7ARC - chains C and D of the 16 polymer chains in the assembly; structure by electron microscopy, 2.88 A resolution.

# Chain C
Name: ND9
From: Polytomella sp. Pringsheim 198.80
Amino-acid sequence (217 residues; row label = number of the first residue in the row):
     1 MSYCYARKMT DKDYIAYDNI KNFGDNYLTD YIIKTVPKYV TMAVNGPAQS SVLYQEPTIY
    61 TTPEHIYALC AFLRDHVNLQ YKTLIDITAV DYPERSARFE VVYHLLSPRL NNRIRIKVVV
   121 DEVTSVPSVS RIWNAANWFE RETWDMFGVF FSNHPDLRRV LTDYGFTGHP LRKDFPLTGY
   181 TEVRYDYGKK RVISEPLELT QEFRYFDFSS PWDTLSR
Not modelled in the structure: 1

# Chain D
Name: ND7
From: Polytomella sp. Pringsheim 198.80
Amino-acid sequence (395 residues; each row starts with the number of its first residue):
     1 MKPLTPSKVS NFTINFGPQH PAAHGVLRLV LEMDGEIIKR ADPHIGLLHR GTEKLLEYKT
    61 YNQGIPYFDR LDYVSMMCME HSYVLAIEQL LNVAVPLRGQ YIRVLFSEIT RIMNHILAIT
   121 CHSMDVGALT PFLWAFEERE KLFEFYERVS GARMHAAYFR VGGVAQDLPI GLLRDIYDWS
   181 RQFASRVDEM EELLTGNRIW KERTIDVGLV TAQQAWDWGC SGPILRGSGI DWDLRKNQPY
   241 DVYGRMDFNV PIAGHGDCYD RYLVRVQEMR ESLRIIYQCL NEMPDGLYKT PDQKVSPPSR
   301 GQMKQSMESL IHHFKLFSEG YHVPAGETYR AVEAPKGEFG VYLVSRGGNR PYRCKIRSPG
   361 YAHLQMLDMV AKGAMLADVV TIIGTLDVVF GEIDR

# How chain C and chain D interact
Residue-residue contacts (110):
  Tyr-3(C) / Gln-213(D)  hydrogen bond
  Tyr-3(C) / Trp-216(D)
  Cys-4(C) / Trp-216(D)
  Cys-4(C) / Gly-229(D)
  Cys-4(C) / Ile-230(D)
  Cys-4(C) / Asp-231(D)  hydrogen bond (backbone-backbone)
  Tyr-5(C) / Ala-212(D)
  Tyr-5(C) / Ser-228(D)
  Tyr-5(C) / Gly-229(D)
  Tyr-5(C) / Ile-230(D)
  Ala-6(C) / Gly-229(D)  hydrogen bond (backbone-backbone)
  Ala-6(C) / Asp-231(D)
  Lys-12(C) / Asp-231(D)  salt bridge
  Ile-15(C) / Asn-237(D)
  Ile-15(C) / Pro-239(D)
  Pro-47(C) / Gln-89(D)
  Ala-48(C) / Gln-89(D)  hydrogen bond (backbone-side chain)
  Ala-48(C) / Thr-328(D)
  Gln-49(C) / Tyr-329(D)
  Gln-49(C) / Arg-330(D)
  Ser-50(C) / Gln-238(D)  hydrogen bond
  Ser-51(C) / Gln-89(D)  hydrogen bond (backbone-side chain)
  Val-52(C) / Gln-89(D)
  Val-52(C) / Arg-330(D)
  Thr-58(C) / Glu-327(D)
  Lys-82(C) / Trp-216(D)
  Thr-83(C) / Trp-216(D)
  Ile-85(C) / Tyr-329(D)
  Ile-85(C) / Glu-338(D)
  Ile-85(C) / Arg-357(D)  hydrogen bond (backbone-side chain)
  Asp-86(C) / Arg-357(D)
  Ile-87(C) / Lys-355(D)  hydrogen bond (backbone-side chain)
  Thr-88(C) / Arg-353(D)
  Thr-88(C) / Lys-355(D)
  Ala-89(C) / Arg-353(D)  hydrogen bond (backbone-side chain)
  Val-90(C) / Arg-353(D)
  Asp-91(C) / Tyr-352(D)  hydrogen bond (backbone-side chain)
  Tyr-92(C) / Val-344(D)
  Tyr-92(C) / Tyr-352(D)  hydrophobic
  Pro-93(C) / Tyr-352(D)
  Glu-94(C) / Arg-346(D)  salt bridge
  His-104(C) / Tyr-342(D)
  Leu-106(C) / Trp-232(D)  hydrophobic
  Leu-106(C) / Gln-238(D)
  Pro-108(C) / Trp-216(D)  hydrophobic
  Pro-108(C) / Trp-232(D)  hydrophobic
  Asn-111(C) / Trp-232(D)
  Asn-111(C) / Asn-237(D)
  Asn-111(C) / Gln-238(D)
  Arg-113(C) / Gln-238(D)  hydrogen bond
  Arg-113(C) / Tyr-329(D)
  Arg-113(C) / Glu-338(D)  salt bridge
  Arg-115(C) / Glu-327(D)  salt bridge
  Arg-115(C) / Tyr-342(D)
  Lys-117(C) / Glu-327(D)  salt bridge
  Lys-117(C) / Tyr-342(D)
  Ile-132(C) / Asp-217(D)
  Trp-133(C) / Asp-217(D)
  Asn-134(C) / Asp-217(D)  hydrogen bond
  Asn-134(C) / Trp-218(D)
  Asn-134(C) / Gln-365(D)  hydrogen bond (backbone-side chain)
  Ala-135(C) / Asp-217(D)
  Ala-135(C) / Trp-218(D)
  Ala-135(C) / Gln-365(D)  hydrogen bond (backbone-side chain)
  Asn-137(C) / Gln-365(D)
  Trp-138(C) / Pro-43(D)
  Trp-138(C) / Ile-45(D)  hydrophobic
  Trp-138(C) / Tyr-361(D)  hydrogen bond (backbone-side chain)
  Trp-138(C) / Leu-364(D)  hydrophobic
  Trp-138(C) / Gln-365(D)
  Phe-139(C) / Tyr-361(D)  hydrophobic
  Glu-142(C) / Lys-355(D)  salt bridge
  Glu-142(C) / Tyr-361(D)  hydrogen bond
  Glu-142(C) / Arg-395(D)  salt bridge
  Phe-147(C) / Arg-353(D)
  Arg-158(C) / Asp-42(D)  salt bridge
  Arg-158(C) / His-44(D)
  Val-160(C) / Ile-45(D)
  Val-160(C) / Gly-46(D)
  Val-160(C) / Tyr-361(D)
  Leu-161(C) / Gly-46(D)
  Leu-161(C) / His-49(D)
  Leu-161(C) / Asp-394(D)
  Tyr-164(C) / Arg-28(D)  hydrogen bond
  Tyr-164(C) / His-44(D)
  Pro-170(C) / Lys-54(D)  hydrogen bond (backbone-side chain)
  Leu-171(C) / Glu-53(D)
  Leu-171(C) / Lys-54(D)
  Leu-171(C) / Glu-57(D)
  Leu-171(C) / Arg-353(D)
  Arg-172(C) / Lys-54(D)
  Lys-173(C) / Glu-57(D)  salt bridge
  Lys-173(C) / Tyr-352(D)  hydrogen bond (side chain-backbone)
  Phe-175(C) / Lys-54(D)  hydrogen bond (backbone-side chain)
  Pro-176(C) / Lys-54(D)
  Leu-177(C) / Lys-54(D)
  Leu-177(C) / Leu-55(D)  hydrophobic
  Leu-177(C) / Tyr-58(D)  hydrophobic
  Phe-203(C) / Tyr-58(D)  hydrophobic
  Tyr-205(C) / Arg-350(D)  hydrogen bond
  Phe-208(C) / Ser-318(D)
  Phe-208(C) / Glu-319(D)
  Phe-208(C) / Asn-349(D)
  Asp-213(C) / His-322(D)  salt bridge
  Leu-215(C) / His-322(D)
  Leu-215(C) / Pro-324(D)  hydrophobic
  Leu-215(C) / Gly-347(D)
  Ser-216(C) / His-322(D)
  Ser-216(C) / Gly-347(D)  hydrogen bond (side chain-backbone)
  Arg-217(C) / Arg-346(D)  hydrogen bond (backbone-backbone)
Interface residues without a listed pair, chain C (66 interface residues in all): Leu-84, Val-102, Asn-112, Ala-136, Met-146, Thr-162, Ser-210
Interface residues without a listed pair, chain D (59 interface residues in all): Lys-59, Gly-219, Leu-234, Lys-236, Ile-252, Val-323, Ala-325, Ala-331, Gly-348

# Overview
The interface between chain C and chain D involves 66 residues on one side and 59 on the other; the contacts
include 23 hydrogen bonds and 10 salt bridges. Among the polar pairs are Lys-12(C)/Asp-231(D),
Glu-94(C)/Arg-346(D) and Arg-113(C)/Glu-338(D).
Here chain C is ND9 and chain D is ND7, both from Polytomella sp. Pringsheim 198.80. Entry 7ARC (Cryo-EM
structure of Polytomella Complex-I (peripheral arm)) was determined by electron microscopy together with 7AQQ,
7AQR, 7AQW, 7AR7, 7AR8, 7AR9, 7ARB and 7ARD from the same study.
